Entry 6GFW (electron microscopy, 3.70 A resolution); this record covers chains G and M of the 9 polymer chains in the assembly.

Chain G:
Molecule: NifH promoter non-template DNA
Sequence (63 nucleotides; row label = number of the first residue in the row; numbers below 1 keep their minus sign (DG-35 is residue -35)):
   -35 GAGACGGCTG GCACGACTTT TGCACTCGAC TAAAGGGGCG CGCATGCTGT TGCGCATTCA
    25 TGT
Unresolved in the structure: -35 to -30, 21-27

Chain M:
Molecule: RNA polymerase sigma-54 factor
Source organism: Klebsiella pneumoniae
Notes: EC 2.7.7.6
Reference sequence: chimeric construct of A0A0J4U551, A0A2A5PML4: residues 1-258 from A0A0J4U551 (A0A0J4U551_KLEPN) positions 1-258 (same numbers); residues 292-397 from A0A0J4U551 (A0A0J4U551_KLEPN) positions 292-397 (same numbers); residues 414-477 from A0A2A5PML4 positions 88-151 (UniProt number = residue number - 326)
Chain sequence (497 residues; numbered -19 to 477; the number before each row is that of its first residue; numbers below 1 keep their minus sign (Met-19 is residue -19); X marks 49 residues of unknown identity (built as UNK)):
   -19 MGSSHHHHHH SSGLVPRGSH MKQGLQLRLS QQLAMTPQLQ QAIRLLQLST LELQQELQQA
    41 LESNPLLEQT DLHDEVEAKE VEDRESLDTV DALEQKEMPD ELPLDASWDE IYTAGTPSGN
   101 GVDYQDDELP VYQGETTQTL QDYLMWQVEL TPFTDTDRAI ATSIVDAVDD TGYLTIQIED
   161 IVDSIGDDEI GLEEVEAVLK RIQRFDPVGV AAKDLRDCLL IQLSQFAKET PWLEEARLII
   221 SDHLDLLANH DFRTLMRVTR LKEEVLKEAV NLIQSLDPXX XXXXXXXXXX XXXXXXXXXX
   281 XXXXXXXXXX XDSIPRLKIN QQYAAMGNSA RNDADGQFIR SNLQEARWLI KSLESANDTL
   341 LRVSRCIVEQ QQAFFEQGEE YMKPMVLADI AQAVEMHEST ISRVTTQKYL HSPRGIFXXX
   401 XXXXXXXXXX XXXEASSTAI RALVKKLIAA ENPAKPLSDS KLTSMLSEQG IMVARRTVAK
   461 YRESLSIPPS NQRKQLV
Unresolved in the structure: -19 to 103, 258, 292, 397, 414, 474-477
Sequence notes: initiating methionine (-19); expression tag (-18 to 0); engineered mutation Ala336 (Arg in A0A0J4U551)

Chain G / chain M interface:
Pairs across the interface (13; chain G residue first):
  DT-27(G) with Ser440(M), phosphate contact
  DG-26(G) with Leu437(M), phosphate contact; Asp439(M), phosphate contact; Ser470(M), phosphate contact
  DT-17(G) with Leu367(M), phosphate contact
  DT-16(G) with Leu367(M), base contact
  DT-15(G) with Ser379(M), hydrogen bond to the base
  DG-8(G) with Trp328(M), base contact; Lys331(M), base contact
  DC-6(G) with Arg327(M), base contact
  DA-2(G) with Ala310(M), base contact
  DG-1(G) with Gly307(M), sugar contact; Arg311(M), sugar contact
Other interface residues (no listed pair), chain G (14 interface residues in all): DG-25, DT-18, DG-14, DA-7, DA-3
Other interface residues (no listed pair), chain M (18 interface residues in all): Ser332, Val366, Ser382, Arg383, Arg456, Ala459

Summary:
The interface between chain G and chain M involves 14 residues on one side and 18 on the other; the contacts
include 1 hydrogen bond. Its one hydrogen-bonded contact is DT-15(G)-Ser379(M).
Here chain G is NifH promoter non-template DNA and chain M is RNA polymerase sigma-54 factor (Klebsiella
pneumoniae). Entry 6GFW (Cryo-EM structure of bacterial RNA polymerase-sigma54 holoenzyme initial transcribing
complex) was determined by electron microscopy, deposited together with 6GH5 and 6GH6.
